PDB entry 4MEY | X-ray diffraction, 3.95 A resolution | chains C and D of the 6 polymer chains in the assembly

# Chain C
Molecule: DNA-directed RNA polymerase subunit beta
Source organism: Escherichia coli
Notes: EC 2.7.7.6
UniProtKB: P0A8V2 (RPOB_ECOLI); residue numbers follow UniProt; this construct covers 1-1342
Sequence (1342 residues; numbered 1 to 1342; the number before each row is that of its first residue):
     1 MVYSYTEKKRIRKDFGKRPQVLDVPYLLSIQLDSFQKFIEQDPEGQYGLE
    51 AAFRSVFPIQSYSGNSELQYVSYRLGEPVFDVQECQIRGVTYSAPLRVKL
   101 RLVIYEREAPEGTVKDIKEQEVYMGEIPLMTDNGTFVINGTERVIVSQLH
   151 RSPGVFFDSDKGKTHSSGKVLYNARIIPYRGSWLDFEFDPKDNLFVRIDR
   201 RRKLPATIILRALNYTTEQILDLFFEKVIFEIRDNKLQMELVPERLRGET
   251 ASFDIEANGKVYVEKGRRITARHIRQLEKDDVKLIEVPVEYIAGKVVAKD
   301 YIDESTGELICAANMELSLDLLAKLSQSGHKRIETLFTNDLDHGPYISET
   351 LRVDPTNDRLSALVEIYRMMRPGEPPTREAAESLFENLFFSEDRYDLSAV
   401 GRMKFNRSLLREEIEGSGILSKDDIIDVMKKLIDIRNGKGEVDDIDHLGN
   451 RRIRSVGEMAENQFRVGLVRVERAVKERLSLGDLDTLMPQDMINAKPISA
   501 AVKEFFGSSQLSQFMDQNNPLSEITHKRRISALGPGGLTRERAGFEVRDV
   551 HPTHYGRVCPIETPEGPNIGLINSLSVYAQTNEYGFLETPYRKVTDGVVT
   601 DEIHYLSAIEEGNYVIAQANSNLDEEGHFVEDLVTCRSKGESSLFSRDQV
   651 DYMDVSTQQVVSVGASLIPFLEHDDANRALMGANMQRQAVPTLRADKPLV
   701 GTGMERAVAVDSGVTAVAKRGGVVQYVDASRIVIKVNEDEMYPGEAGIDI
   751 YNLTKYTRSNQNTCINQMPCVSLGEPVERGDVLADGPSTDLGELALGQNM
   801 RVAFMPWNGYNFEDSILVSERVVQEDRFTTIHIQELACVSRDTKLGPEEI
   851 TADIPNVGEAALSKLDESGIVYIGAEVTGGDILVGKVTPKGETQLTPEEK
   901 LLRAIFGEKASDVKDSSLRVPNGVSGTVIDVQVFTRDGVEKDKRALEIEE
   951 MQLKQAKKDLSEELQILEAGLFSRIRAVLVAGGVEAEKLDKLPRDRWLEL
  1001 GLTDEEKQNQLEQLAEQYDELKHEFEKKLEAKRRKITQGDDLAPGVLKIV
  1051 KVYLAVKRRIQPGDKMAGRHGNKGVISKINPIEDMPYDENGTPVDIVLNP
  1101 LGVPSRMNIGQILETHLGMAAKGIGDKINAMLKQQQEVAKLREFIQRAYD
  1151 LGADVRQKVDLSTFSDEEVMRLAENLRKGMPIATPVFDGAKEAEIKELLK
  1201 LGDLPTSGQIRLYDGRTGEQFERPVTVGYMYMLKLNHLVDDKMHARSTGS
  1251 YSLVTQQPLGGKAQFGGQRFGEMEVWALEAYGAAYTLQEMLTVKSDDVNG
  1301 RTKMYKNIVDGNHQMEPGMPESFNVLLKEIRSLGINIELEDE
Unresolved in the structure: 1-2
UniProt features mapped onto this chain:
  - modified residue (N6-acetyllysine): K1022, K1200
  - mutagenesis: I561 (I561S: Resistant to antibiotics salinamide A and B), I569 (I569S: Resistant to antibiotics salinamide A and B), A665 (A665E: Resistant to antibiotics salinamide A and B), D675 (D675A/G: Resistant to antibiotics salinamide A and B), N677 (N677H/K: Resistant to antibiotics salinamide A and B), L680 (L680M: Resistant to antibiotics salinamide A and B), E813 (E813K: Disrupts the enzyme's active center)

# Chain D
Molecule: DNA-directed RNA polymerase subunit beta'
Source organism: Escherichia coli
Notes: EC 2.7.7.6
UniProtKB: P0A8T7 (RPOC_ECOLI); residue numbers follow UniProt; this construct covers 1-1407
Sequence (1407 residues; row label = number of the first residue in the row):
     1 MKDLLKFLKAQTKTEEFDAIKIALASPDMIRSWSFGEVKKPETINYRTFK
    51 PERDGLFCARIFGPVKDYECLCGKYKRLKHRGVICEKCGVEVTQTKVRRE
   101 RMGHIELASPTAHIWFLKSLPSRIGLLLDMPLRDIERVLYFESYVVIEGG
   151 MTNLERQQILTEEQYLDALEEFGDEFDAKMGAEAIQALLKSMDLEQECEQ
   201 LREELNETNSETKRKKLTKRIKLLEAFVQSGNKPEWMILTVLPVLPPDLR
   251 PLVPLDGGRFATSDLNDLYRRVINRNNRLKRLLDLAAPDIIVRNEKRMLQ
   301 EAVDALLDNGRRGRAITGSNKRPLKSLADMIKGKQGRFRQNLLGKRVDYS
   351 GRSVITVGPYLRLHQCGLPKKMALELFKPFIYGKLELRGLATTIKAAKKM
   401 VEREEAVVWDILDEVIREHPVLLNRAPTLHRLGIQAFEPVLIEGKAIQLH
   451 PLVCAAYNADFDGDQMAVHVPLTLEAQLEARALMMSTNNILSPANGEPII
   501 VPSQDVVLGLYYMTRDCVNAKGEGMVLTGPKEAERLYRSGLASLHARVKV
   551 RITEYEKDANGELVAKTSLKDTTVGRAILWMIVPKGLPYSIVNQALGKKA
   601 ISKMLNTCYRILGLKPTVIFADQIMYTGFAYAARSGASVGIDDMVIPEKK
   651 HEIISEAEAEVAEIQEQFQSGLVTAGERYNKVIDIWAAANDRVSKAMMDN
   701 LQTETVINRDGQEEKQVSFNSIYMMADSGARGSAAQIRQLAGMRGLMAKP
   751 DGSIIETPITANFREGLNVLQYFISTHGARKGLADTALKTANSGYLTRRL
   801 VDVAQDLVVTEDDCGTHEGIMMTPVIEGGDVKEPLRDRVLGRVTAEDVLK
   851 PGTADILVPRNTLLHEQWCDLLEENSVDAVKVRSVVSCDTDFGVCAHCYG
   901 RDLARGHIINKGEAIGVIAAQSIGEPGTQLTMRTFHIGGAASRAAAESSI
   951 QVKNKGSIKLSNVKSVVNSSGKLVITSRNTELKLIDEFGRTKESYKVPYG
  1001 AVLAKGDGEQVAGGETVANWDPHTMPVITEVSGFVRFTDMIDGQTITRQT
  1051 DELTGLSSLVVLDSAERTAGGKDLRPALKIVDAQGNDVLIPGTDMPAQYF
  1101 LPGKAIVQLEDGVQISSGDTLARIPQESGGTKDITGGLPRVADLFEARRP
  1151 KEPAILAEISGIVSFGKETKGKRRLVITPVDGSDPYEEMIPKWRQLNVFE
  1201 GERVERGDVISDGPEAPHDILRLRGVHAVTRYIVNEVQDVYRLQGVKIND
  1251 KHIEVIVRQMLRKATIVNAGSSDFLEGEQVEYSRVKIANRELEANGKVGA
  1301 TYSRDLLGITKASLATESFISAASFQETTRVLTEAAVAGKRDELRGLKEN
  1351 VIVGRLIPAGTGYAYHQDRMRRRAAGEAPAAPQVTAEDASASLAELLNAG
  1401 LGGSDNE
Unresolved in the structure: 1-8, 333-344, 930-1136, 1375-1407
UniProt features mapped onto this chain:
  - binding site (Zn(2+)): C70, C72, C85, C88, C814, C888, C895, C898
  - binding site (Mg(2+)): D460, D462, D464
  - modified residue: K983 (N6-acetyllysine)
  - mutagenesis: Q504 (Q504P: Resistant to antibiotics salinamide A and B), N690 (N690D: Resistant to antibiotics salinamide A and B), M697 (M697V: Resistant to antibiotics salinamide A and B), A735 (A735T: Resistant to antibiotics salinamide A and B), R738 (R738C/H/P/S: Resistant to antibiotics salinamide A and B), A748 (A748E: Resistant to antibiotics salinamide A and B), P758 (P758S/T: Resistant to antibiotics salinamide A and B), F763 (F763C: Resistant to antibiotics salinamide A and B), S775 (S775A: Resistant to antibiotics salinamide A and B), A779 (A779T/V: Resistant to antibiotics salinamide A and B), R780 (R780C: Resistant to antibiotics salinamide A and B), G782 (G782A/C: Resistant to antibiotics salinamide A and B), 1 further mutagenesis entry in UniProt
Bound ions: Zn2+ site 1: C70, C72, C85, C88; Mg2+: D460, D462, D464; Zn2+ site 2: C814, C888, C895, C898

# Interface between chain C and chain D
Residue-residue contacts - 287 pairs, chain C then chain D:
  F545(C) - L788(D)  hydrophobic
  R548(C) - R780(D)  hydrogen bond (backbone-side chain)
  D549(C) - P750(D)
  D549(C) - H777(D)  salt bridge
  V550(C) - T776(D)
  V550(C) - R780(D)
  H551(C) - F773(D)
  Y555(C) - V769(D)
  P560(C) - F773(D)  hydrophobic
  P560(C) - T776(D)
  P560(C) - R780(D)  hydrogen bond (backbone-side chain)
  I561(C) - Y772(D)  hydrophobic
  T563(C) - R780(D)
  E565(C) - L783(D)
  I569(C) - R780(D)
  I569(C) - L783(D)  hydrophobic
  I569(C) - A784(D)
  G570(C) - R780(D)
  Q618(C) - V769(D)
  S642(C) - L770(D)
  V660(C) - V769(D)  hydrophobic
  V660(C) - F773(D)  hydrophobic
  L671(C) - Y772(D)
  E672(C) - G766(D)
  E672(C) - L767(D)  hydrogen bond (backbone-backbone)
  H673(C) - F763(D)  hydrogen bond (side chain-backbone)
  H673(C) - R764(D)
  H673(C) - E765(D)
  H673(C) - G766(D)
  D674(C) - F763(D)
  D674(C) - Y772(D)  hydrogen bond (backbone-side chain)
  D675(C) - R744(D)  salt bridge
  D675(C) - F763(D)
  D675(C) - Y772(D)
  A676(C) - Y772(D)
  A676(C) - A779(D)  hydrophobic
  N677(C) - A779(D)
  N677(C) - L783(D)
  A679(C) - Y772(D)
  F804(C) - A637(D)
  F804(C) - S638(D)  hydrogen bond (backbone-side chain)
  M805(C) - A633(D)
  M805(C) - A637(D)
  P806(C) - L508(D)  hydrophobic
  P806(C) - A632(D)
  P806(C) - A633(D)
  P806(C) - A637(D)
  W807(C) - A633(D)  hydrophobic
  N808(C) - P359(D)
  N808(C) - F629(D)
  N808(C) - A633(D)
  G809(C) - V357(D)
  G809(C) - P359(D)
  G809(C) - F629(D)
  Y810(C) - V357(D)
  Y810(C) - P359(D)
  Y810(C) - Y360(D)
  N811(C) - D505(D)
  F812(C) - V357(D)  hydrophobic
  F812(C) - P451(D)  hydrophobic
  F812(C) - C454(D)  hydrophobic
  F812(C) - F461(D)
  F812(C) - S503(D)
  F812(C) - Q504(D)
  F812(C) - D505(D)
  F812(C) - F629(D)  hydrophobic
  E813(C) - D460(D)
  E813(C) - F461(D)  hydrogen bond (backbone-backbone)
  E813(C) - Q504(D)
  S815(C) - V357(D)
  R841(C) - D256(D)  hydrogen bond (side chain-backbone)
  R841(C) - G257(D)  hydrogen bond (side chain-backbone)
  R841(C) - G258(D)
  K844(C) - F49(D)
  Q894(C) - R77(D)
  L895(C) - R77(D)  hydrogen bond (backbone-side chain)
  Q1061(C) - K445(D)
  G1063(C) - V354(D)
  G1063(C) - T356(D)
  G1063(C) - A446(D)
  K1065(C) - D462(D)  hydrogen bond (side chain-backbone)
  K1073(C) - D462(D)
  V1075(C) - V354(D)  hydrophobic
  V1075(C) - I355(D)
  V1075(C) - T356(D)
  V1075(C) - F461(D)  hydrogen bond (backbone-backbone)
  I1076(C) - T356(D)
  S1077(C) - V357(D)
  N1099(C) - D505(D)  hydrogen bond
  P1100(C) - A637(D)
  P1100(C) - V639(D)  hydrophobic
  L1101(C) - Q504(D)
  L1101(C) - D505(D)
  L1101(C) - M725(D)  hydrophobic
  L1101(C) - R731(D)  hydrogen bond (backbone-side chain)
  P1104(C) - M725(D)  hydrophobic
  S1105(C) - R731(D)  hydrogen bond
  S1105(C) - Q736(D)
  R1106(C) - R731(D)
  M1107(C) - Q739(D)
  M1107(C) - F763(D)  hydrophobic
  I1112(C) - V639(D)
  I1112(C) - I641(D)
  L1113(C) - I641(D)  hydrophobic
  H1116(C) - G640(D)
  H1116(C) - I641(D)  hydrogen bond (side chain-backbone)
  F1187(C) - L767(D)
  F1187(C) - V769(D)  hydrophobic
  F1187(C) - Y772(D)  hydrophobic
  E1192(C) - R764(D)  salt bridge
  K1196(C) - D642(D)  salt bridge
  S1207(C) - D642(D)  hydrogen bond
  F1221(C) - A633(D)
  F1221(C) - R634(D)
  F1221(C) - G636(D)
  E1222(C) - Y512(D)  hydrogen bond
  E1222(C) - L544(D)
  E1222(C) - R634(D)  hydrogen bond (backbone-backbone)
  E1222(C) - S635(D)
  R1223(C) - S635(D)  hydrogen bond (backbone-backbone)
  R1223(C) - G636(D)
  P1224(C) - G636(D)
  V1225(C) - G636(D)
  V1225(C) - S638(D)
  T1226(C) - S638(D)  hydrogen bond (backbone-side chain)
  T1226(C) - V639(D)
  T1226(C) - G640(D)
  V1239(C) - V354(D)  hydrophobic
  V1239(C) - K445(D)
  K1242(C) - R352(D)
  K1242(C) - V354(D)
  K1242(C) - Q465(D)
  M1243(C) - R352(D)
  M1243(C) - S353(D)
  M1243(C) - K371(D)
  M1243(C) - M372(D)  hydrophobic
  M1243(C) - K445(D)
  H1244(C) - G351(D)
  H1244(C) - R352(D)  hydrogen bond (backbone-backbone)
  H1244(C) - M372(D)
  A1245(C) - S350(D)
  A1245(C) - G351(D)
  A1245(C) - E375(D)
  A1245(C) - L376(D)  hydrophobic
  R1246(C) - D348(D)  salt bridge
  R1246(C) - Y349(D)  hydrogen bond (backbone-backbone)
  R1246(C) - S350(D)  hydrogen bond (backbone-backbone)
  R1246(C) - L376(D)
  S1247(C) - D348(D)
  S1247(C) - Y349(D)  hydrogen bond (backbone-backbone)
  S1247(C) - E375(D)  hydrogen bond
  Y1251(C) - D348(D)  hydrogen bond
  L1253(C) - R99(D)  hydrogen bond (backbone-side chain)
  V1254(C) - R99(D)  hydrogen bond (backbone-side chain)
  Q1257(C) - K345(D)
  Q1257(C) - R346(D)
  P1258(C) - R346(D)
  P1258(C) - V347(D)
  P1258(C) - D348(D)
  G1267(C) - R346(D)  hydrogen bond (backbone-side chain)
  G1267(C) - V347(D)
  G1267(C) - S350(D)
  Q1268(C) - R346(D)
  Q1268(C) - V347(D)  hydrogen bond (backbone-backbone)
  Q1268(C) - S350(D)  hydrogen bond (backbone-side chain)
  Q1268(C) - G351(D)
  Q1268(C) - R352(D)  hydrogen bond
  R1269(C) - K345(D)
  R1269(C) - R346(D)
  F1270(C) - K345(D)  hydrogen bond (backbone-backbone)
  F1270(C) - H469(D)
  E1272(C) - R798(D)  salt bridge
  M1273(C) - T428(D)
  E1274(C) - N424(D)
  E1274(C) - T428(D)  hydrogen bond
  E1274(C) - I434(D)
  W1276(C) - R798(D)
  W1276(C) - V801(D)
  W1276(C) - V917(D)
  W1276(C) - Q921(D)
  A1277(C) - T428(D)
  A1277(C) - R431(D)
  A1277(C) - Q921(D)
  L1278(C) - M484(D)  hydrophobic
  E1279(C) - Q805(D)  hydrogen bond
  E1279(C) - A914(D)
  E1279(C) - L1347(D)
  E1279(C) - V1351(D)
  E1279(C) - I1357(D)
  A1280(C) - R431(D)  hydrogen bond (backbone-side chain)
  A1280(C) - I918(D)  hydrophobic
  A1280(C) - Q921(D)
  Y1281(C) - R431(D)  hydrogen bond (side chain-backbone)
  Y1281(C) - L432(D)
  Y1281(C) - I434(D)  hydrogen bond (side chain-backbone)
  Y1281(C) - Q435(D)
  Y1281(C) - L483(D)
  Y1281(C) - M484(D)  hydrophobic
  Y1281(C) - N489(D)
  G1282(C) - G1360(D)
  G1282(C) - T1361(D)  hydrogen bond (backbone-backbone)
  A1283(C) - E479(D)
  A1284(C) - E479(D)  hydrogen bond (backbone-side chain)
  A1284(C) - L1356(D)
  A1284(C) - I1357(D)  hydrophobic
  A1284(C) - T1361(D)
  A1284(C) - G1362(D)
  Y1285(C) - E475(D)
  Y1285(C) - A476(D)
  Y1285(C) - E479(D)  hydrogen bond (backbone-side chain)
  Y1285(C) - L1356(D)
  Y1285(C) - T1361(D)
  T1286(C) - A476(D)
  T1286(C) - E479(D)  hydrogen bond
  L1287(C) - I1357(D)  hydrophobic
  Q1288(C) - G1354(D)
  Q1288(C) - L1356(D)
  E1289(C) - P471(D)
  E1289(C) - L472(D)  hydrogen bond (side chain-backbone)
  E1289(C) - T473(D)  hydrogen bond (side chain-backbone)
  E1289(C) - A476(D)
  M1290(C) - V347(D)
  M1290(C) - H469(D)
  L1291(C) - K345(D)
  L1291(C) - V1351(D)
  T1292(C) - G1354(D)
  K1294(C) - V347(D)
  K1294(C) - D348(D)  hydrogen bond (backbone-backbone)
  K1294(C) - V470(D)  hydrogen bond (side chain-backbone)
  K1294(C) - L472(D)
  S1295(C) - K345(D)
  S1295(C) - R346(D)  hydrogen bond (side chain-backbone)
  D1296(C) - K345(D)
  Y1305(C) - Y349(D)
  Y1305(C) - P379(D)  hydrophobic
  Y1305(C) - Y382(D)
  I1308(C) - Y349(D)
  I1308(C) - P379(D)  hydrophobic
  I1308(C) - F380(D)
  I1308(C) - L472(D)  hydrophobic
  V1309(C) - P379(D)
  V1309(C) - G383(D)
  V1309(C) - E386(D)
  H1313(C) - T473(D)
  H1313(C) - L474(D)
  Q1314(C) - T473(D)
  P1320(C) - I1352(D)
  P1320(C) - V1353(D)
  E1321(C) - R99(D)  salt bridge
  F1323(C) - I1352(D)  hydrophobic
  V1325(C) - R99(D)
  V1325(C) - L249(D)  hydrophobic
  K1328(C) - E100(D)
  K1328(C) - M102(D)
  K1328(C) - L245(D)
  K1328(C) - L249(D)
  E1329(C) - L245(D)
  E1329(C) - M330(D)
  R1331(C) - W33(D)
  R1331(C) - P243(D)
  S1332(C) - M102(D)
  S1332(C) - P243(D)
  S1332(C) - L245(D)
  S1332(C) - L327(D)
  L1333(C) - H113(D)
  L1333(C) - W115(D)  hydrophobic
  L1333(C) - L307(D)  hydrophobic
  L1333(C) - L327(D)  hydrophobic
  G1334(C) - A25(D)  hydrogen bond (backbone-backbone)
  G1334(C) - P243(D)
  I1335(C) - A23(D)
  N1336(C) - K21(D)
  N1336(C) - I22(D)
  N1336(C) - A23(D)  hydrogen bond (backbone-backbone)
  N1336(C) - L24(D)
  N1336(C) - A25(D)
  N1336(C) - W33(D)
  I1337(C) - K21(D)
  I1337(C) - I22(D)  hydrophobic
  E1338(C) - I20(D)
  E1338(C) - K21(D)  hydrogen bond (backbone-backbone)
  L1339(C) - A19(D)
  E1340(C) - F17(D)
  E1340(C) - D18(D)  hydrogen bond (backbone-backbone)
  E1340(C) - A19(D)  hydrogen bond (backbone-backbone)
  E1342(C) - E16(D)
  E1342(C) - D18(D)
Interface residues without a listed pair, chain C (148 interface residues in all): P552, C559, N620, L680, D814, P1062, G1074, V1103, I1109, T1206, D1240, T1248, T1255, Q1256, V1275, V1293, R1301, M1319, S1322, L1326, I1330, D1341
Interface residues without a listed pair, chain D (156 interface residues in all): D248, P251, V253, Y269, I331, K378, I394, L422, L429, A459, G463, A467, S543, A730, L740, N768, K781, T797, L1332, A1336, R1355, A1359

# In short
148 residues of chain C and 156 residues of chain D are in contact, with 53 hydrogen bonds and 7 salt bridges.
Polar pairs include D549(C)-H777(D), D675(C)-R744(D) and E1192(C)-R764(D).
Here chain C is DNA-directed RNA polymerase subunit beta and chain D is DNA-directed RNA polymerase subunit
beta', both from Escherichia coli. Entry 4MEY (Crystal structure of Escherichia coli RNA polymerase
holoenzyme) was determined by X-ray diffraction, deposited together with 4MEX.
